Entry 4LAX (X-ray diffraction, 2.01 A resolution); this record covers chain A.

[Chain A]
Name: Peptidyl-prolyl cis-trans isomerase FKBP4
Organism: Homo sapiens
Notes: EC 5.2.1.8
Reference sequence: Q02790 (FKBP4_HUMAN); numbering as in UniProt (aligned over 16-260)
Amino-acid sequence (269 residues; each row starts with the number of its first residue; numbers below 1 keep their minus sign (Met-8 is residue -8)):
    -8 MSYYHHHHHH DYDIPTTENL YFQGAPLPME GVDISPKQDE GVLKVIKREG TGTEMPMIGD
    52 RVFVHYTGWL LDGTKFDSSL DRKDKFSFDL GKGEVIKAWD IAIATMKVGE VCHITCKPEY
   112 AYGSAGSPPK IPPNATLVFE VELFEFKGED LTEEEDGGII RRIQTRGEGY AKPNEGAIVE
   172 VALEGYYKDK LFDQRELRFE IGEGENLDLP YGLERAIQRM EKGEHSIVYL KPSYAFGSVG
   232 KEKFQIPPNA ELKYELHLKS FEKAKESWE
Unresolved in the structure: -8 to 21, 259-260
Sequence notes: expression tag (-8 to 15)
UniProt features mapped onto this chain:
  - modified residue: Thr143 (Phosphothreonine), Tyr220 (Phosphotyrosine)
Small-molecule neighbours: FK5 (8-deethyl-8-[but-3-enyl]-ascomycin): Tyr57, Phe67, Asp68, Phe77, Glu85, Val86, Ile87, Trp90, Ala112, Tyr113, Ser118, Lys121, Ile122, Phe130

[Summary]
Chain A binds compound FK5.
Chain A is Peptidyl-prolyl cis-trans isomerase FKBP4 (Homo sapiens); the structure, Crystal Structure Analysis
of FKBP52, Complex with FK506, was determined by X-ray diffraction together with 4LAV, 4LAW and 4LAY from the
same study.
